1EV3 - chains B and D of the 4 polymer chains in the assembly; structure by X-ray diffraction, 1.78 A resolution.

[Chain B (and D)]
Molecule: Insulin
Notes: chain D of this document is another copy of the same molecule, construct and numbering; everything in this record applies to it too
UniProt: P01308 (INS_HUMAN); residues 1-30 here correspond to UniProt positions 25-54 (UniProt number = residue number + 24)
Chain sequence (30 residues; row label = number of the first residue in the row):
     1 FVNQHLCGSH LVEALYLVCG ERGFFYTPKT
Unresolved in the structure: 29-30
Metal / ion sites: Zn2+: His10 (together with chloride ion)
Small-molecule neighbours: m-cresol (CRS): Val2, His5, Cys7, His10, Leu11, Ala14

[Interface between chain B and chain D]
Pairs across the interface - 32 pairs, chain B then chain D:
  Gln4(B) - Tyr16(D)
  His5(B) - Tyr16(D)  hydrogen bond (backbone-side chain)
  His5(B) - Leu17(D)
  Gly8(B) - Tyr16(D)
  Ser9(B) - Glu13(D)  hydrogen bond
  Ser9(B) - Tyr16(D)  hydrogen bond (backbone-side chain)
  Val12(B) - Val12(D)  hydrophobic
  Val12(B) - Tyr16(D)  hydrophobic
  Val12(B) - Phe24(D)  hydrophobic
  Tyr16(B) - Gln4(D)
  Tyr16(B) - His5(D)  hydrogen bond (side chain-backbone)
  Tyr16(B) - Gly8(D)
  Tyr16(B) - Ser9(D)  hydrogen bond (side chain-backbone)
  Tyr16(B) - Val12(D)  hydrophobic
  Tyr16(B) - Tyr26(D)  hydrophobic
  Leu17(B) - His5(D)
  Gly20(B) - Pro28(D)
  Glu21(B) - Pro28(D)
  Gly23(B) - Tyr26(D)
  Gly23(B) - Pro28(D)
  Phe24(B) - Val12(D)  hydrophobic
  Phe24(B) - Phe24(D)  hydrophobic
  Phe24(B) - Phe25(D)
  Phe24(B) - Tyr26(D)  hydrogen bond (backbone-backbone)
  Phe25(B) - Phe24(D)
  Phe25(B) - Phe25(D)  hydrophobic
  Tyr26(B) - Tyr16(D)  hydrophobic
  Tyr26(B) - Gly23(D)
  Tyr26(B) - Phe24(D)  hydrogen bond (backbone-backbone)
  Pro28(B) - Gly20(D)
  Pro28(B) - Glu21(D)
  Pro28(B) - Gly23(D)
Also at the interface, not in a pair above, chain B (16 interface residues in all): Glu13, Arg22
Also at the interface, not in a pair above, chain D (16 interface residues in all): Arg22

[Overview]
Chain B and chain D each contribute 16 residues to their interface, with 7 hydrogen bonds. Polar contacts
include His5(B)-Tyr16(D), Ser9(B)-Glu13(D) and Ser9(B)-Tyr16(D). Ligands of chain B: m-cresol.
Chain B and chain D are both Insulin; the structure, Structure of the rhombohedral form of the
M-cresol/insulin R6 hexamer, was determined by X-ray diffraction together with 1EV6 and 1EVR from the same
study.
